Entry 6SAO (X-ray diffraction, 1.20 A resolution); this record covers chain A.

[Chain A]
Molecule: amylase
Organism: Thamnidium elegans
Amino-acid sequence (439 residues; each row starts with the number of its first residue):
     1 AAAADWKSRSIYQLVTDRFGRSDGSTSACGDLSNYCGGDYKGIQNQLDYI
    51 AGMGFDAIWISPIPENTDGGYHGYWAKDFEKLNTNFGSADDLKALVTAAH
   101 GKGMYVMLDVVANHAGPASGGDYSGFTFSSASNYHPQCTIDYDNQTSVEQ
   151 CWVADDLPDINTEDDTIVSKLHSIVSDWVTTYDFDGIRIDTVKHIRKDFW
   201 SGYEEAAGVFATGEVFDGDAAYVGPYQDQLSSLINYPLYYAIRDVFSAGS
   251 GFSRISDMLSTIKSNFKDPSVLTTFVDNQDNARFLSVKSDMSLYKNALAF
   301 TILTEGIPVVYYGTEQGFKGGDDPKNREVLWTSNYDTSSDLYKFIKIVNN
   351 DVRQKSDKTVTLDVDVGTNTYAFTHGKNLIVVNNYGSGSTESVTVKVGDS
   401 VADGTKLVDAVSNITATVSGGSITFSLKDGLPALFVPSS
Disordered / not traced: 439
Disulfides: Cys29-Cys36, Cys138-Cys151
Glycans and other covalent adducts: N-acetylglucosamine (NAG) linked to Asn144
Bound ions: Ca2+: Asn113, Glu149, Asp159, His194

[Overview]
Covalently linked N-acetylglucosamine: at Asn144. Asn113, Glu149, Asp159 and His194 form the Ca2+ site.
Chain A is amylase (Thamnidium elegans); the structure, Structural and functional characterisation of three
novel fungal amylases with enhanced stability and pH tolerance, was determined by X-ray diffraction together
with 6SAU and 6SAV from the same study.
